8ZYV - chains B and F of the 7 polymer chains in the assembly; structure by electron microscopy, 3.12 A resolution.

# Chain B
Protein: PomB
Source organism: Vibrio alginolyticus
UniProt: O06874 (O06874_VIBAL); numbering as in UniProt (aligned over 1-315)
Chain sequence (321 residues; numbered 1 to 321; the number before each row is that of its first residue):
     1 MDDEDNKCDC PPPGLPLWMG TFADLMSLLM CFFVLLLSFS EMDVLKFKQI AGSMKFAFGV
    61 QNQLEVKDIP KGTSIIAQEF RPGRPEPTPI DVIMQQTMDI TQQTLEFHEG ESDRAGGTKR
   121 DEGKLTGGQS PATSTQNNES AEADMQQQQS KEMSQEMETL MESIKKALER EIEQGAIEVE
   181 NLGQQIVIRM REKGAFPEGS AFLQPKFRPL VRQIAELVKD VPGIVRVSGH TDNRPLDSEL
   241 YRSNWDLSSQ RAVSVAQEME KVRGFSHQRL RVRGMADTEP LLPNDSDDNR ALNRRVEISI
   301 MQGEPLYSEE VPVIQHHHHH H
Unresolved in the structure: 1-13, 61-321
Differences from the reference sequence: expression tag (316-321)
Reported in the primary citation:
  - binding site for Na+: Leu35
  - specificity-determining residues: Leu35 (by similarity / conservation)

# Chain F
Protein: Chemotaxis protein PomA
Source organism: Vibrio alginolyticus
UniProt: O06873 (POMA_VIBAL); residue numbers follow UniProt; this construct covers 1-253
Chain sequence (253 residues; each row starts with the number of its first residue):
     1 MDLATLLGLI GGFAFVIMAM VLGGSIGMFV DVTSILIVVG GSIFVVLMKF TMGQFFGATK
    61 IAGKAFMFKA DEPEDLIAKI VEMADAARKG GFLALEEMEI NNTFMQKGID LLVDGHDADV
   121 VRAALKKDIA LTDERHTQGT GVFRAFGDVA PAMGMIGTLV GLVAMLSNMD DPKAIGPAMA
   181 VALLTTLYGA ILSNMVFFPI ADKLSLRRDQ ETLNRRLIMD GVLAIQDGQN PRVIDSYLKN
   241 YLNEGKRALE IDE
Unresolved in the structure: 1-2, 24-30, 88-99, 252-253
Reported in the primary citation:
  - binding site for Na+: Thr158, Met165, Met179, Thr186
  - specificity-determining residues: Met165, Met179 (by similarity / conservation)

# Interface between chain B and chain F
Contacting residue pairs (15):
  Trp18(B) with Pro151(F); Met155(F), hydrophobic
  Thr21(B) with Met155(F)
  Phe22(B) with Met155(F), hydrogen bond (backbone-side chain)
  Leu25(B) with Met155(F), hydrophobic; Thr158(F); Leu159(F), hydrophobic; Leu162(F), hydrophobic; Thr186(F)
  Leu29(B) with Leu162(F), hydrophobic; Met179(F), hydrophobic; Leu183(F), hydrophobic
  Phe32(B) with Leu166(F), hydrophobic
  Phe33(B) with Met179(F), hydrophobic
  Leu36(B) with Ile175(F), hydrophobic
Other interface residues (no listed pair), chain B (9 interface residues in all): Met26
Other interface residues (no listed pair), chain F (11 interface residues in all): Asp148

# In short
Chain B and chain F form an interface of 9 and 11 residues respectively; the contacts include 1 hydrogen bond.
Its one hydrogen-bonded contact is Phe22(B)-Met155(F). From the paper: a binding site for Na+ at Leu35(B) and
Thr158(F) among others; specificity determinants Leu35(B) and Met165(F) among others.
Here chain B is PomB and chain F is Chemotaxis protein PomA, both from Vibrio alginolyticus. Entry 8ZYV
(Bacterial flagellar sodium-driven stator PomA5PomB2 with 100 mM NaCl) was determined by electron microscopy
together with 8ZYW, 8ZYZ, 8ZZ0 and 9IJM from the same study.
